2XA9 - chain A; structure by X-ray diffraction, 2.50 A resolution.

== Chain A ==
Protein: Trehalose-synthase tret
Organism: Pyrococcus horikoshii
UniProtKB: O58762 (O58762_PYRHO); numbering as in UniProt (aligned over 1-416)
Sequence (416 residues; each row starts with the number of its first residue):
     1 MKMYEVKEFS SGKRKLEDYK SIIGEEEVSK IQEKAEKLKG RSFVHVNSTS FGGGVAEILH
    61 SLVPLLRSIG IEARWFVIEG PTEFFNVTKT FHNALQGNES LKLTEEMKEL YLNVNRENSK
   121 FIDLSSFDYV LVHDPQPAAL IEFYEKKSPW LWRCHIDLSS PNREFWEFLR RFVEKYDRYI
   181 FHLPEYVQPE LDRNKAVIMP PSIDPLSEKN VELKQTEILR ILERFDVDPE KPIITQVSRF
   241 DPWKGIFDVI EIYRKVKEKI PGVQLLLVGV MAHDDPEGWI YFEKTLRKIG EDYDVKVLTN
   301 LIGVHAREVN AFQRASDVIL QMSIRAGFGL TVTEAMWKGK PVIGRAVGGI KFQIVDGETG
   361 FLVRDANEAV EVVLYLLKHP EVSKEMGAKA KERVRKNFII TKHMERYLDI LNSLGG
Disordered / not traced: 1-2, 416
Differences from the reference sequence: engineered mutation Ala326 (Glu in O58762); conflict Val372 (Lys in O58762)
Residues lining bound ligands: uridine-5'-diphosphate-glucose (UPG): His92, Gln96, His155, Ile156, Asp157, Tyr186, Lys209, Val237, Ser238, Arg239, Lys244, Val268, Gly269, Val270, Val309, Ala326, Gly327, Phe328, Gly329, Leu330, Thr331, Glu334

== Overview ==
Chain A binds uridine-5'-diphosphate-glucose.
Chain A is Trehalose-synthase tret (Pyrococcus horikoshii); the structure, Crystal structure of trehalose
synthase TreT mutant E326A from P. horikoshii in complex with UDPG, was determined by X-ray diffraction
together with 2XA2, 2X6Q, 2X6R, 2XA1 and 2XMP from the same study.
